PDB entry 6GCN | X-ray diffraction, 2.95 A resolution | chains A and B

Chain A (and B):
Molecule: ATP-dependent zinc metalloprotease FtsH
Source organism: Aquifex aeolicus (strain VF5)
Notes: EC 3.4.24.-; fragment: cytosolic Part (AAA+ and protease) with truncated C-terminus; engineered mutation(s): deleted 1-150, 609-634 inserted N-terminal His tag and thrombin cleavage site; chain B of this document is another copy of the same molecule, construct and numbering; everything in this record applies to it too
Reference sequence: O67077 (FTSH_AQUAE); residues 151-608 here = UniProt positions 151-608
Chain sequence (479 residues; numbered 130 to 608; the number before each row is that of its first residue):
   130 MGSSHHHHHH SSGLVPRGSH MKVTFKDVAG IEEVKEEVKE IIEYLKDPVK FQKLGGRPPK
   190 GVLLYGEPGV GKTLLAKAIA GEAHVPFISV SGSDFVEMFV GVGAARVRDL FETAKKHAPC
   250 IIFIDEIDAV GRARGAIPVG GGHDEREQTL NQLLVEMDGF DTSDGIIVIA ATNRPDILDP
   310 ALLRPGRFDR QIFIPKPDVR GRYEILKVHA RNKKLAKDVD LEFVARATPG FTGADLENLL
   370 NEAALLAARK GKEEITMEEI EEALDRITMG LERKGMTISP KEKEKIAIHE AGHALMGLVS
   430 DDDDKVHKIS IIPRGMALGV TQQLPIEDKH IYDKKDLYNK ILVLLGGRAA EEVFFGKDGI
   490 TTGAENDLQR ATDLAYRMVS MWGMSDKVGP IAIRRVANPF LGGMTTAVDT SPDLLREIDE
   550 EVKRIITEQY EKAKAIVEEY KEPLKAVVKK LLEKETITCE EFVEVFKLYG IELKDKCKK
Not modelled in the structure: 130-149, 182-186, 263-272, 400-402, 445-457, 525-533, 608 (chain B: 130-141, 263-272, 380, 448-453, 525-534, 607-608)
Construct notes: initiating methionine (130); expression tag (131-150)
Disulfide bonds: Cys588-Cys606
Metal / ion sites: Zn2+: His418, Arg443, Asp496
Residues lining bound ligands: ADP (adenosine-5'-diphosphate): Asp156, Val157, Ala158, Glu196, Pro197, Gly198, Val199, Gly200, Lys201, Thr202, Leu203, Ile334, His338, Gly362, Ala363, Glu366
Curated features (UniProtKB/Swiss-Prot):
  - active site: Glu419
  - binding site (ATP): Gly195 to Thr202
  - binding site (Zn(2+)): His418, His422, Asp496

Interface between chain A and chain B:
Contacting residue pairs (71; chain A residue first):
  Ser222(A) with Arg313(B)
  Lys325(A) with His459(B)
  Glu366(A) with Arg186(B), salt bridge
  Asn370(A) with Gly184(B); Gly185(B); Arg186(B), hydrogen bond (side chain-backbone)
  Glu371(A) with Glu169(B)
  Ala373(A) with Leu183(B); Gly185(B)
  Leu374(A) with Glu169(B); Phe180(B), hydrophobic; Gly185(B); Arg186(B)
  Ala376(A) with Leu183(B), hydrophobic
  Ala377(A) with Lys179(B); Phe180(B)
  Arg378(A) with Glu169(B); Glu172(B), salt bridge; Phe180(B)
  Glu382(A) with Leu183(B)
  Ile384(A) with Leu183(B), hydrophobic
  Met405(A) with Glu456(B); Asp457(B); Lys458(B); His459(B), hydrogen bond (backbone-side chain)
  Ile407(A) with His459(B)
  Glu411(A) with Lys458(B); His459(B), hydrogen bond (side chain-backbone); Ile460(B)
  Lys414(A) with Asp462(B), salt bridge
  Arg477(A) with Trp511(B), hydrogen bond (side chain-backbone); Gly512(B), hydrogen bond (side chain-backbone)
  Lys486(A) with Lys463(B); Asp515(B), salt bridge
  Asp487(A) with Lys463(B); Lys464(B)
  Gly488(A) with Asp462(B)
  Ile489(A) with Asp462(B); Lys463(B), hydrogen bond (backbone-backbone); Met513(B), hydrophobic
  Thr490(A) with Ile460(B); Tyr461(B); Met513(B)
  Thr491(A) with Ile460(B); Tyr461(B), hydrogen bond (backbone-backbone); Trp511(B); Met513(B)
  Gly492(A) with Ile460(B)
  Glu494(A) with Met510(B); Trp511(B), hydrogen bond
  Leu497(A) with Trp511(B); Pro519(B); Ala521(B), hydrophobic
  Gln498(A) with Met510(B); Ala521(B); Arg523(B)
  Thr501(A) with Ile520(B); Ala521(B), hydrogen bond (side chain-backbone)
  Thr535(A) with Asp538(B)
  Leu544(A) with Ser540(B)
  Arg545(A) with Ser540(B); Asp542(B)
  Asp548(A) with Thr539(B); Ser540(B), hydrogen bond; Leu543(B)
  Lys552(A) with Lys516(B); Val517(B), hydrogen bond (side chain-backbone); Ile520(B); Glu546(B), salt bridge
  Ile555(A) with Pro519(B)
  Tyr559(A) with Pro519(B), hydrophobic
Also at the interface, not in a pair above, chain A (44 interface residues in all): Asn341, Lys342, Lys343, Gly359, Glu383, Thr406, Tyr505, Pro541, Thr556
Also at the interface, not in a pair above, chain B (39 interface residues in all): Lys168, Pro187, Leu466, Pro541

In short:
Chain A and chain B form an interface of 44 and 39 residues respectively, with 11 hydrogen bonds and 5 salt
bridges. Polar pairs include Glu366(A)-Arg186(B), Arg378(A)-Glu172(B) and Lys414(A)-Asp462(B). Ligands of
chain A: ADP.
Chain A and chain B are both ATP-dependent zinc metalloprotease FtsH (Aquifex aeolicus (strain VF5)); the
structure, Truncated FtsH from A. aeolicus in R32, was determined by X-ray diffraction, deposited together
with 6GCO.
